PDB entry 3SYO | X-ray diffraction, 3.54 A resolution | chain A

== Chain A ==
Molecule: G protein-activated inward rectifier potassium channel 2
Source organism: Mus musculus
UniProtKB: P48542 (IRK6_MOUSE); residue numbers follow UniProt; this construct covers 52-380
Chain sequence (340 residues; row label = number of the first residue in the row):
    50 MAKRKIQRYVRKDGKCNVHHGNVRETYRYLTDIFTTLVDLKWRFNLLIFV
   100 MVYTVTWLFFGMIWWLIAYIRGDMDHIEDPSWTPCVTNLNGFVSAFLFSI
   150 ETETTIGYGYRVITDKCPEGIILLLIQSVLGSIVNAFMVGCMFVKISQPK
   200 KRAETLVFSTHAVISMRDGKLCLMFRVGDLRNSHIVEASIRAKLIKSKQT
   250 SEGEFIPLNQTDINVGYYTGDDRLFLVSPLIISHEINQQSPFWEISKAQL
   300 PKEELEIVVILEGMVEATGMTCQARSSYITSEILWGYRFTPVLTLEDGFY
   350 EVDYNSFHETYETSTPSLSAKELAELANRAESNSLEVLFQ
Unresolved in the structure: 50-54, 70-75, 122-133, 382-389
Sequence notes: expression tag (50-51, 381-389)
UniProt features mapped onto this chain:
  - motif: T154 to Y159 (Selectivity filter)
  - site: N184 (Role in the control of polyamine-mediated channel gating and in the blocking by intracellular magnesium)
  - natural variant: G156 (G156S: In wv), M313 (I313M: this construct carries the variant), L344 (M344L: this construct carries the variant)
Cystine bridges: C134-C166
Bound ions: K+ site 1: T154, I155; K+ site 2 near T154 (its only coordinating residue here); K+ site 3: I155, G156; K+ site 4: G156, Y157; Na+: D228, R230, S232
Reported in the primary citation:
  - Na+ coordination: D228, R230, S232
  - contacts within the chain: R201-D228
  - mutagenesis - R201A: decreased signaling in response to acetylcholine

== In short ==
T154 and I155 coordinate K+ site 1. I155 and G156 coordinate K+ site 3. From the paper: R201A reduces
signaling in response to acetylcholine; Na+ coordination by D228, R230 and S232.
Chain A is G protein-activated inward rectifier potassium channel 2 (Mus musculus); the structure, Crystal
structure of the G protein-gated inward rectifier K+ channel GIRK2 (Kir3.2) in complex with sodium, was
determined by X-ray diffraction together with 3SYA, 3SYC, 3SYP and 3SYQ from the same study.
